6VZ4 - chains A and I of the 14 polymer chains in the assembly; structure by electron microscopy, 3.90 A resolution.

[Chain A]
Name: Histone H3
Organism: Xenopus laevis
UniProt: Q92133 (Q92133_XENLA); residues 1-136 here = UniProt positions 1-136
Chain sequence (136 residues; each row starts with the number of its first residue):
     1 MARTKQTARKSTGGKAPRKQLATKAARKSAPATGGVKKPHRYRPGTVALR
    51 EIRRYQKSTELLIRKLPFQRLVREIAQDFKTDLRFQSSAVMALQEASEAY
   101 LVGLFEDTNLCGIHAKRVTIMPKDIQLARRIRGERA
Not modelled in the structure: 1-37, 136

[Chain I]
Molecule: 185-nt DNA strand
Organism: synthetic construct
Sequence (185 nucleotides; row label = number of the first residue in the row; numbers below 1 keep their minus sign (DA-19 is residue -19)):
   -19 ATCACCCTAGGTCTCTGATGCTCGAGAATCCCGGTGCCGAGGCCGCTCAA
    31 TTGGTCGTAGACAGCTCTAGCACCGCTTAAACGCACGTACGCGCTGTCCC
    81 CCGCGTTTTAACCGCCAAGGGGATTACTCCCTAGTCTCCAGGCACGTGTC
   131 AGATATATACATCCTGACACGCGGTGAACAGCGAT
Not modelled in the structure: -19 to 1, 148-165

[Interface between chain A and chain I]
Pairs across the interface (19):
  His40(A) with DC84(I), phosphate contact
  Arg41(A) with DG83(I), hydrogen bond to the base; DC84(I), phosphate contact
  Tyr42(A) with DG83(I), sugar contact; DC84(I), hydrogen bond to the phosphate
  Pro44(A) with DG83(I), phosphate contact
  Gly45(A) with DG83(I), hydrogen bond to the phosphate
  Val47(A) with DG83(I), phosphate contact
  Ala48(A) with DG83(I), phosphate contact
  Arg50(A) with DA8(I), sugar contact
  Arg64(A) with DA91(I), phosphate contact; DC92(I), salt bridge to the phosphate
  Lys65(A) with DC92(I), phosphate contact
  Leu66(A) with DA91(I), sugar contact; DC92(I), hydrogen bond to the phosphate
  Pro67(A) with DA91(I), phosphate contact
  Arg70(A) with DA91(I), salt bridge to the phosphate
  Arg84(A) with DG100(I), sugar contact; DG101(I), salt bridge to the phosphate
Also at the interface, not in a pair above, chain A (16 interface residues in all): Thr46, Lys57
Also at the interface, not in a pair above, chain I (11 interface residues in all): DG6, DA7, DC10, DC82

[Summary]
16 residues of chain A face 11 of chain I across their interface; the contacts include 4 hydrogen bonds and 3
salt bridges. Among the polar pairs are Arg41(A)-DG83(I), Tyr42(A)-DC84(I) and Gly45(A)-DG83(I).
Chain A is Histone H3 (Xenopus laevis) and chain I is a 185-nt DNA strand (synthetic construct); the
structure, Cryo-EM structure of Sth1-Arp7-Arp9-Rtt102 bound to the nucleosome in ADP Beryllium Fluoride state,
was determined by electron microscopy, deposited together with 6VZG.
